PDB entry 9CPC | electron microscopy, 3.65 A resolution | chains WA and WN of the 377 polymer chains in the assembly

# Chain WA
Molecule: Tubulin alpha chain
Organism: Sus scrofa
UniProtKB: A0A5G2QX54 (A0A5G2QX54_PIG); residue numbers follow UniProt; this construct covers 1-447
Sequence (447 residues; numbered 1 to 447; the number before each row is that of its first residue):
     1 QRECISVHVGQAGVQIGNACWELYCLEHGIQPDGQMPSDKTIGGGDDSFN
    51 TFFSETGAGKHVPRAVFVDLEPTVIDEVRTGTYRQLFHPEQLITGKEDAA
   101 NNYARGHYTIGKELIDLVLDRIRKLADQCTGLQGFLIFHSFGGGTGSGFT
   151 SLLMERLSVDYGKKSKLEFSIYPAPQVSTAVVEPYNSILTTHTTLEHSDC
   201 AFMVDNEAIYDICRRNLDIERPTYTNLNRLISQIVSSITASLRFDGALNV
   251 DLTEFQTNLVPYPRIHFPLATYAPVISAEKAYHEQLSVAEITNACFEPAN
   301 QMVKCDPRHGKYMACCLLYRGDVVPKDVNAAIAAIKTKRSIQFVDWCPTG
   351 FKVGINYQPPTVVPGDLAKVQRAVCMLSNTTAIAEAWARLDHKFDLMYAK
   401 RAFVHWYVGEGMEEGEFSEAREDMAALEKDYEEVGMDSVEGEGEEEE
Not modelled in the structure: 441-447

# Chain WN
Molecule: Tubulin beta chain
Organism: Sus scrofa
UniProtKB: A0A5G2QGK1 (A0A5G2QGK1_PIG); residue numbers follow UniProt; this construct covers 1-449
Sequence (449 residues; each row starts with the number of its first residue):
     1 MREIVHLQAGQCGNQIGAKFWEVISDEHGIDPTGTYHGDSDLQLERINVY
    51 YNEATGGKYVPRAVLVDLEPGTMDSVRSGPFGQIFRPDNFVFGQSGAGNN
   101 WAKGHYTEGAELVDSVLDVVRKEAESCDCLQGFQLTHSLGGGTGSGMGTL
   151 LISKIREEYPDRIMNTFSVVPSPKVSDTVVEPYNATLSVHQLVENTDETY
   201 CIDNEALYDICFRTLKLTTPTYGDLNHLVSATMSGVTTCLRFPGQLNADL
   251 RKLAVNMVPFPRLHFFMPGFAPLTSRGSQQYRALTVPELTQQMFDAKNMM
   301 AACDPRHGRYLTVAAVFRGRMSMKEVDEQMLNVQNKNSSYFVEWIPNNVK
   351 TAVCDIPPRGLKMSATFIGNSTAIQELFKRISEQFTAMFRRKAFLHWYTG
   401 EGMDEMEFTEAESNMNDLGNPVVTRGACLWLGGGEGPQPPSPLRSGLSP
Not modelled in the structure: 429-449

# Chain WA / chain WN interface
Residue-residue contacts - 95 pairs, chain WA then chain WN:
  Q11(WA) - Q245(WN)
  Q11(WA) - L246(WN)  hydrogen bond (side chain-backbone)
  Q11(WA) - N247(WN)
  E71(WA) - R2(WN)
  P72(WA) - R2(WN)
  P72(WA) - R46(WN)
  T73(WA) - R2(WN)
  T73(WA) - R46(WN)
  T73(WA) - N247(WN)  hydrogen bond
  V74(WA) - N247(WN)
  D76(WA) - R46(WN)  salt bridge
  E77(WA) - P243(WN)
  E77(WA) - G244(WN)  hydrogen bond (side chain-backbone)
  T80(WA) - E45(WN)  hydrogen bond
  K96(WA) - M1(WN)
  K96(WA) - R2(WN)
  K96(WA) - D128(WN)
  K96(WA) - C129(WN)
  E97(WA) - R2(WN)
  E97(WA) - C129(WN)
  E97(WA) - Q131(WN)  hydrogen bond
  E97(WA) - D249(WN)
  E97(WA) - R251(WN)  salt bridge
  D98(WA) - D249(WN)
  D98(WA) - K252(WN)  salt bridge
  A100(WA) - D249(WN)
  A100(WA) - R251(WN)
  A100(WA) - K252(WN)
  A100(WA) - V255(WN)
  N101(WA) - K252(WN)
  N101(WA) - V255(WN)
  N101(WA) - N256(WN)
  N101(WA) - K350(WN)
  N102(WA) - V255(WN)
  R105(WA) - R251(WN)
  Q176(WA) - L331(WN)
  Q176(WA) - N335(WN)  hydrogen bond
  V177(WA) - D327(WN)
  V177(WA) - L331(WN)
  V177(WA) - Q334(WN)
  V177(WA) - N347(WN)
  S178(WA) - D327(WN)
  S178(WA) - N347(WN)
  T179(WA) - L246(WN)
  T179(WA) - N256(WN)
  T179(WA) - D327(WN)
  T179(WA) - K350(WN)
  T179(WA) - T351(WN)
  A180(WA) - N256(WN)
  A180(WA) - N347(WN)
  V181(WA) - N256(WN)  hydrogen bond (backbone-side chain)
  V181(WA) - I345(WN)  hydrophobic
  V181(WA) - N347(WN)
  V182(WA) - V255(WN)
  V182(WA) - N256(WN)  hydrogen bond (backbone-side chain)
  Y210(WA) - M323(WN)
  Y210(WA) - K324(WN)
  Y210(WA) - D327(WN)  hydrogen bond
  E220(WA) - K324(WN)  hydrogen bond (backbone-side chain)
  E220(WA) - E325(WN)
  R221(WA) - S322(WN)  hydrogen bond (side chain-backbone)
  R221(WA) - K324(WN)
  R221(WA) - E325(WN)  salt bridge
  P222(WA) - S322(WN)
  P222(WA) - K324(WN)  hydrogen bond (backbone-side chain)
  T223(WA) - R320(WN)
  T223(WA) - S322(WN)
  Y224(WA) - M323(WN)  hydrophobic
  Y224(WA) - D327(WN)
  K393(WA) - P346(WN)
  K393(WA) - N347(WN)  hydrogen bond
  L396(WA) - E343(WN)
  L396(WA) - W344(WN)
  L396(WA) - P346(WN)
  M397(WA) - W344(WN)
  M397(WA) - I345(WN)  hydrophobic
  M397(WA) - P346(WN)
  K400(WA) - F260(WN)
  K400(WA) - W344(WN)
  R401(WA) - F260(WN)
  A402(WA) - F260(WN)  hydrophobic
  A402(WA) - W344(WN)  hydrophobic
  F403(WA) - V255(WN)
  F403(WA) - N256(WN)
  F403(WA) - M257(WN)
  F403(WA) - V258(WN)
  F403(WA) - P259(WN)  hydrogen bond (backbone-backbone)
  F403(WA) - T312(WN)
  F403(WA) - I345(WN)  hydrophobic
  H405(WA) - P259(WN)  hydrogen bond (side chain-backbone)
  H405(WA) - F260(WN)
  H405(WA) - P261(WN)
  W406(WA) - A254(WN)
  W406(WA) - V255(WN)  hydrophobic
  W406(WA) - V258(WN)  hydrogen bond (side chain-backbone)
Interface residues without a listed pair, chain WA (39 interface residues in all): P184, E410
Interface residues without a listed pair, chain WN (42 interface residues in all): M330, N348

# In short
39 residues of chain WA and 42 residues of chain WN are in contact, with 16 hydrogen bonds and 4 salt bridges.
Polar contacts include D76(WA)-R46(WN), E97(WA)-R251(WN) and D98(WA)-K252(WN).
Chain WA is Tubulin alpha chain and chain WN is Tubulin beta chain, both from Sus scrofa; the structure,
Atomic model of porcine brain ventricles cilia doublet microtubule (48-nm periodicity), was determined by
electron microscopy (same publication as 9CPB).
